Entry 1DPZ (X-ray diffraction, 2.80 A resolution); this record covers chains A and B.

Chain A (and B):
Protein: 3-isopropylmalate dehydrogenase
From: Thermus thermophilus
Notes: EC 1.1.1.85; chain B of this document is another copy of the same molecule, construct and numbering; everything in this record applies to it too
Reference sequence: Q5SIY4 (Q5SIY4_THET8); numbering as in UniProt (aligned over 1-345)
Amino-acid sequence (349 residues; row label = number of the first residue in the row):
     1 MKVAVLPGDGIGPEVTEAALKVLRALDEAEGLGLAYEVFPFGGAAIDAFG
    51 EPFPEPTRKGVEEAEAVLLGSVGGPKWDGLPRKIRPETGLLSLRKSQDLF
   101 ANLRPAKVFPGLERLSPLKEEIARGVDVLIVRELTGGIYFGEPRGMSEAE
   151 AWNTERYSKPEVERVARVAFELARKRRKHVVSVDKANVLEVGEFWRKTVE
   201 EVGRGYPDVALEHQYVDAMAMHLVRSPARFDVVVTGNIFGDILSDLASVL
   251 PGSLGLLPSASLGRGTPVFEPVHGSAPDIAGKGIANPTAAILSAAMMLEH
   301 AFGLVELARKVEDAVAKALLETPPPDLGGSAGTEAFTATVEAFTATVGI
Not modelled in the structure: 346-349 (chain B: 345-349)
Curated features (UniProtKB/Swiss-Prot):
  - binding site (NAD(+)): Gly274 to Asn286
  - binding site (substrate): Arg94, Arg104, Arg132, Asp217
  - binding site (Mg(2+)): Asp217, Asp241, Asp245
  - site (Important for catalysis): Tyr139, Lys185
  - mutagenesis: Tyr139 (Y139F: Large decrease in activity and a small decrease in substrate affinity)

How chain A and chain B interact:
Residue-residue contacts - 99 pairs, chain A then chain B:
  Glu113(A) - Lys119(B)
  Arg114(A) - Lys119(B)
  Ser116(A) - Lys119(B)  hydrogen bond (backbone-side chain)
  Pro117(A) - Leu118(B)
  Pro117(A) - Lys119(B)  hydrogen bond (backbone-backbone)
  Pro117(A) - Val224(B)
  Leu118(A) - Pro117(B)
  Leu118(A) - Leu118(B)  hydrophobic
  Leu118(A) - Lys119(B)  hydrogen bond (backbone-side chain)
  Lys119(A) - Glu113(B)
  Lys119(A) - Arg114(B)  hydrogen bond (side chain-backbone)
  Lys119(A) - Ser116(B)  hydrogen bond (side chain-backbone)
  Lys119(A) - Pro117(B)  hydrogen bond (backbone-backbone)
  Lys119(A) - Leu118(B)  hydrogen bond (side chain-backbone)
  Lys119(A) - Glu120(B)  salt bridge
  Glu120(A) - Lys119(B)  salt bridge
  Ile122(A) - Pro117(B)  hydrophobic
  Ile138(A) - Glu155(B)
  Ile138(A) - Leu189(B)  hydrophobic
  Tyr139(A) - Lys185(B)
  Tyr139(A) - Val188(B)  hydrophobic
  Tyr139(A) - Leu189(B)  hydrophobic
  Arg144(A) - Val188(B)  hydrogen bond (side chain-backbone)
  Arg144(A) - Glu190(B)  salt bridge
  Gly145(A) - Glu190(B)
  Met146(A) - Glu190(B)
  Met146(A) - Glu193(B)
  Met146(A) - Phe194(B)  hydrophobic
  Glu148(A) - Lys159(B)
  Glu148(A) - Phe194(B)
  Ala149(A) - Ser158(B)
  Ala149(A) - Lys159(B)  hydrogen bond (backbone-backbone)
  Ala149(A) - Phe194(B)
  Glu150(A) - Arg156(B)  salt bridge
  Glu150(A) - Tyr157(B)
  Ala151(A) - Arg156(B)
  Ala151(A) - Tyr157(B)  hydrogen bond (backbone-backbone)
  Ala151(A) - Val191(B)
  Ala151(A) - Phe194(B)  hydrophobic
  Trp152(A) - Glu155(B)
  Trp152(A) - Arg156(B)
  Asn153(A) - Thr154(B)
  Asn153(A) - Glu155(B)  hydrogen bond (backbone-backbone)
  Asn153(A) - Leu189(B)
  Asn153(A) - Glu190(B)  hydrogen bond (side chain-backbone)
  Asn153(A) - Val191(B)
  Thr154(A) - Asn153(B)
  Thr154(A) - Thr154(B)
  Glu155(A) - Ile138(B)
  Glu155(A) - Trp152(B)
  Glu155(A) - Asn153(B)  hydrogen bond (backbone-backbone)
  Arg156(A) - Glu150(B)  salt bridge
  Arg156(A) - Ala151(B)
  Arg156(A) - Trp152(B)
  Tyr157(A) - Glu150(B)
  Tyr157(A) - Ala151(B)  hydrogen bond (backbone-backbone)
  Ser158(A) - Ala149(B)
  Lys159(A) - Glu148(B)
  Lys159(A) - Ala149(B)  hydrogen bond (backbone-backbone)
  Lys185(A) - Tyr139(B)  hydrogen bond
  Val188(A) - Tyr139(B)  hydrophobic
  Val188(A) - Arg144(B)  hydrogen bond (backbone-side chain)
  Leu189(A) - Ile138(B)
  Leu189(A) - Asn153(B)
  Glu190(A) - Arg144(B)  salt bridge
  Glu190(A) - Met146(B)
  Glu190(A) - Asn153(B)  hydrogen bond (backbone-side chain)
  Val191(A) - Ala151(B)  hydrophobic
  Val191(A) - Trp152(B)
  Val191(A) - Asn153(B)  hydrogen bond (backbone-side chain)
  Glu193(A) - Met146(B)
  Phe194(A) - Ala149(B)
  Phe194(A) - Glu150(B)
  Phe194(A) - Ala151(B)  hydrophobic
  Lys197(A) - Met146(B)  hydrogen bond
  Val216(A) - Ile242(B)  hydrophobic
  Asp217(A) - Asp241(B)
  Asp217(A) - Ile242(B)
  Asp217(A) - Asp245(B)
  Ala220(A) - Ile242(B)  hydrophobic
  Ala220(A) - Leu246(B)
  Met221(A) - Asp245(B)
  Met221(A) - Ser248(B)
  Met221(A) - Val249(B)  hydrophobic
  Val224(A) - Pro117(B)
  Val224(A) - Leu246(B)  hydrophobic
  Val224(A) - Val249(B)  hydrophobic
  Ile238(A) - Phe239(B)  hydrophobic
  Ile242(A) - Val216(B)  hydrophobic
  Ile242(A) - Ala220(B)  hydrophobic
  Ile242(A) - Phe239(B)  hydrophobic
  Ile242(A) - Ile242(B)  hydrophobic
  Asp245(A) - Asp217(B)
  Asp245(A) - Met221(B)
  Leu246(A) - Ala220(B)
  Leu246(A) - Leu246(B)  hydrophobic
  Val249(A) - Met221(B)  hydrophobic
  Val249(A) - Arg225(B)
  Leu254(A) - Met221(B)  hydrophobic
Also at the interface, not in a pair above, chain A (49 interface residues in all): Ser147, Phe239, Asp241, Ser248, Gly252
Also at the interface, not in a pair above, chain B (49 interface residues in all): Ile122, Gly145, Ser147, Lys197, Ala218, Ile238

Summary:
Chain A and chain B each contribute 49 residues to their interface, with 20 hydrogen bonds and 6 salt bridges.
Polar pairs include Lys119(A)-Glu120(B), Arg144(A)-Glu190(B) and Glu150(A)-Arg156(B). UniProt lists 13
NAD+-binding residues, 4 substrate-binding residues, 3 Mg2+-binding residues and one mutagenesis site on chain
A.
Both chains are 3-isopropylmalate dehydrogenase (Thermus thermophilus). Entry 1DPZ (Structure of modified
3-isopropylmalate dehydrogenase at the C-terminus, HD711) was determined by X-ray diffraction together with
1DR0 and 1DR8 from the same study.
